Entry 7JG7 (electron microscopy, 3.50 A resolution); this record covers chains A and D of the 20 polymer chains in the assembly.

Chain A:
Protein: ATP synthase subunit alpha
Organism: Mycolicibacterium smegmatis
Notes: EC 7.1.2.2
UniProtKB: A0A0D6IV93 (A0A0D6IV93_MYCSM); numbering as in UniProt (aligned over 1-548)
Sequence (548 residues; row label = number of the first residue in the row):
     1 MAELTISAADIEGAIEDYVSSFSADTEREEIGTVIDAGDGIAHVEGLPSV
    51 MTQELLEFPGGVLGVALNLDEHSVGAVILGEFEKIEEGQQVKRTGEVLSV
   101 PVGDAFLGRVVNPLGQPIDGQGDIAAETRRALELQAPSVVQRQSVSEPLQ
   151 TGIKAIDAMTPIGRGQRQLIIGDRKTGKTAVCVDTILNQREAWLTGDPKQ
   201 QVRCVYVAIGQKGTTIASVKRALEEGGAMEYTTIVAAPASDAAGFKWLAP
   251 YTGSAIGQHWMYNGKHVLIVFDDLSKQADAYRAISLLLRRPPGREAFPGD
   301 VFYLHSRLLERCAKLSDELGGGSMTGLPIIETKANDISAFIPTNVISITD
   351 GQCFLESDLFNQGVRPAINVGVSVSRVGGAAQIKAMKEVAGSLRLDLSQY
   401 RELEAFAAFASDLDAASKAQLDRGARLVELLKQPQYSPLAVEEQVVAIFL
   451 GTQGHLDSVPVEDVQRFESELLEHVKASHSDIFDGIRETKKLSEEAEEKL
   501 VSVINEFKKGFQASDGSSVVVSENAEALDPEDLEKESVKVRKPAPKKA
Unresolved in the structure: 1-4, 521-548

Chain D:
Protein: ATP synthase subunit beta
Organism: Mycolicibacterium smegmatis
Notes: EC 7.1.2.2
UniProtKB: A0A0D6IU77 (A0A0D6IU77_MYCSM); residue numbers follow UniProt; this construct covers 1-475
Sequence (475 residues; each row starts with the number of its first residue):
     1 MTATAEKTAGRVVRITGPVVDVEFPRGSVPELFNALHAEITFGALAKTLT
    51 LEVAQHLGDSLVRCISMQPTDGLVRGVEVTDTGASISVPVGDGVKGHVFN
   101 ALGDCLDDPGYGKDFEHWSIHRKPPAFSDLEPRTEMLETGLKVVDLLTPY
   151 VRGGKIALFGGAGVGKTVLIQEMINRIARNFGGTSVFAGVGERTREGNDL
   201 WVELADANVLKDTALVFGQMDEPPGTRMRVALSALTMAEFFRDEQGQDVL
   251 LFIDNIFRFTQAGSEVSTLLGRMPSAVGYQPTLADEMGELQERITSTRGR
   301 SITSMQAVYVPADDYTDPAPATTFAHLDATTELSRAVFSKGIFPAVDPLA
   351 SSSTILDPAIVGDEHYRVAQEVIRILQRYKDLQDIIAILGIDELSEEDKQ
   401 LVNRARRIERFLSQNMMAAEQFTGQPGSTVPLKETIEAFDKLTKGEFDHL
   451 PEQAFFLIGGLDDLAKKAESLGAKL
Unresolved in the structure: 1-7, 472-475

Chain A / chain D interface:
Contacting residue pairs (11; chain A residue first):
  Pro-48(A) with Arg-75(D)
  Val-50(A) with Val-74(D); Arg-75(D)
  Met-51(A) with Leu-73(D)
  Thr-52(A) with Gly-72(D), hydrogen bond (backbone-backbone); Leu-73(D), hydrogen bond (backbone-backbone)
  Asn-68(A) with Ile-15(D)
  Leu-69(A) with Arg-14(D); Ile-15(D), hydrogen bond (backbone-backbone)
  Glu-71(A) with Val-13(D)
  Asp-414(A) with Ile-388(D), hydrogen bond (backbone-backbone)
Also at the interface, not in a pair above, chain A (12 interface residues in all): Asp-70, Val-139, Gly-299, Leu-413
Also at the interface, not in a pair above, chain D (11 interface residues in all): Asp-71, Asn-198, Glu-265

Overview:
The interface between chain A and chain D involves 12 residues on one side and 11 on the other; the contacts
include 4 hydrogen bonds. Main-chain hydrogen bonds include Thr-52(A)/Gly-72(D), Thr-52(A)/Leu-73(D) and
Leu-69(A)/Ile-15(D).
Chain A is ATP synthase subunit alpha and chain D is ATP synthase subunit beta, both from Mycolicibacterium
smegmatis; the structure, Cryo-EM structure of bedaquiline-free Mycobacterium smegmatis ATP synthase
rotational state 3 (backbone model), was determined by electron microscopy, deposited together with 7JG5,
7JG6, 7JG8, 7JG9, 7JGA, 7JGB and 7JGC.
